2HT3 - chains A and B of the 6 polymer chains in the assembly; structure by X-ray diffraction, 3.30 A resolution.

Chain A (and B):
Molecule: H(+)/Cl(-) exchange transporter clcA
Source organism: Escherichia coli
Notes: chain B of this document is another copy of the same molecule, construct and numbering; everything in this record applies to it too
Reference sequence: P37019 (CLCA_ECOLI); numbering as in UniProt (aligned over 1-473)
Sequence (473 residues; row label = number of the first residue in the row):
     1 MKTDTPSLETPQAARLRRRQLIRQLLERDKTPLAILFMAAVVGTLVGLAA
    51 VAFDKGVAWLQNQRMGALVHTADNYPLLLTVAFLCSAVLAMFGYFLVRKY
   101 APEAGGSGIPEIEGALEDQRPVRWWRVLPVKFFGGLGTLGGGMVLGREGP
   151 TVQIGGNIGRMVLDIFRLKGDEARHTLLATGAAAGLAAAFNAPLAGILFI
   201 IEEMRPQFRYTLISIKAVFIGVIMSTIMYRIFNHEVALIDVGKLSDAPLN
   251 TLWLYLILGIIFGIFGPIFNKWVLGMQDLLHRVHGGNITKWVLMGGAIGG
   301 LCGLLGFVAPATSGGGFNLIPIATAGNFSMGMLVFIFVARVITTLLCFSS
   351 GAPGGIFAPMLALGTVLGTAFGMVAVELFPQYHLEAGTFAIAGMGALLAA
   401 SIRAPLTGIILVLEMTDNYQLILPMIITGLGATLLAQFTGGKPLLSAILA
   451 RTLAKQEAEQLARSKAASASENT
Disordered / not traced: 1-16, 461-473 (chain B: 1-17, 459-473)
Differences from the reference sequence: engineered mutation L445 (Tyr in P37019)
Swiss-Prot annotation at these positions:
  - motif: G106 to P110 (Selectivity filter part_1), G146 to P150 (Selectivity filter part_2), G355 to P359 (Selectivity filter part_3)
  - binding site (chloride): S107, I356, F357
  - site: E148 (Mediates proton transfer from the outer aqueous phase to the interior of the protein), E203 (Mediates proton transfer from the protein to the inner aqueous phase)

Interface between chain A and chain B:
Residue-residue contacts (109; chain A residue first):
  R17(A) - Q119(B)
  R18(A) - Q119(B)  hydrogen bond
  R18(A) - L453(B)
  R18(A) - Q456(B)  hydrogen bond
  R18(A) - E457(B)
  R19(A) - E457(B)  salt bridge
  L21(A) - E117(B)
  L21(A) - Q119(B)
  L21(A) - F208(B)  hydrophobic
  L21(A) - L453(B)  hydrophobic
  I22(A) - A450(B)
  I22(A) - L453(B)  hydrophobic
  I22(A) - A454(B)  hydrophobic
  Q24(A) - F208(B)
  L25(A) - F208(B)  hydrophobic
  L25(A) - S446(B)
  L26(A) - K442(B)  hydrogen bond (backbone-side chain)
  L26(A) - A450(B)  hydrophobic
  R28(A) - E203(B)  salt bridge
  R28(A) - Q207(B)
  R28(A) - F208(B)
  R28(A) - P443(B)
  R28(A) - S446(B)  hydrogen bond
  D29(A) - R403(B)  salt bridge
  D29(A) - T433(B)
  D29(A) - Q437(B)
  K30(A) - Q437(B)
  T31(A) - Q437(B)
  L33(A) - F438(B)  hydrophobic
  L36(A) - L434(B)  hydrophobic
  L36(A) - F438(B)  hydrophobic
  E117(A) - L21(B)
  Q119(A) - R18(B)
  L194(A) - I410(B)  hydrophobic
  L194(A) - L413(B)  hydrophobic
  L194(A) - I422(B)  hydrophobic
  L194(A) - I426(B)  hydrophobic
  I197(A) - L406(B)  hydrophobic
  I201(A) - I201(B)  hydrophobic
  E202(A) - R28(B)  hydrogen bond (backbone-side chain)
  E203(A) - R28(B)  salt bridge
  R205(A) - R205(B)
  Q207(A) - R28(B)  hydrogen bond
  F208(A) - L21(B)  hydrophobic
  F208(A) - Q24(B)
  F208(A) - L25(B)
  F208(A) - R28(B)
  F208(A) - Y210(B)
  R209(A) - Y210(B)
  Y210(A) - Q207(B)  hydrogen bond (side chain-backbone)
  Y210(A) - F208(B)
  Y210(A) - R209(B)
  Y210(A) - Y210(B)
  K216(A) - L430(B)
  K216(A) - T433(B)  hydrogen bond (side chain-backbone)
  K216(A) - L434(B)
  K216(A) - Q437(B)
  F219(A) - I426(B)  hydrophobic
  F219(A) - L430(B)  hydrophobic
  I220(A) - L430(B)  hydrophobic
  I220(A) - L434(B)  hydrophobic
  I223(A) - I426(B)  hydrophobic
  I223(A) - I427(B)  hydrophobic
  T226(A) - L423(B)
  I227(A) - L252(B)  hydrophobic
  I227(A) - L423(B)  hydrophobic
  R230(A) - L249(B)
  I231(A) - L249(B)  hydrophobic
  L249(A) - R230(B)
  L249(A) - I231(B)  hydrophobic
  R403(A) - D29(B)  salt bridge
  R403(A) - K216(B)
  L406(A) - F219(B)  hydrophobic
  I410(A) - L194(B)  hydrophobic
  E414(A) - Y419(B)  hydrogen bond
  D417(A) - Y419(B)
  Y419(A) - E414(B)  hydrogen bond
  Y419(A) - D417(B)
  I422(A) - P193(B)  hydrophobic
  I422(A) - L194(B)  hydrophobic
  I422(A) - E414(B)
  L423(A) - T226(B)
  L423(A) - R230(B)
  I426(A) - I223(B)  hydrophobic
  I427(A) - I223(B)  hydrophobic
  L430(A) - F219(B)  hydrophobic
  L430(A) - I220(B)
  T433(A) - D29(B)
  T433(A) - K216(B)
  L434(A) - L36(B)  hydrophobic
  Q437(A) - D29(B)
  Q437(A) - K30(B)
  Q437(A) - T31(B)
  Q437(A) - K216(B)
  F438(A) - L33(B)  hydrophobic
  K442(A) - L26(B)  hydrogen bond (side chain-backbone)
  P443(A) - R28(B)
  S446(A) - L25(B)
  S446(A) - R28(B)  hydrogen bond
  L449(A) - L25(B)  hydrophobic
  A450(A) - I22(B)
  A450(A) - L25(B)
  A450(A) - L26(B)  hydrophobic
  L453(A) - R18(B)
  L453(A) - I22(B)  hydrophobic
  A454(A) - I22(B)
  Q456(A) - R18(B)  hydrogen bond
  E457(A) - R18(B)  salt bridge
  E457(A) - R19(B)  salt bridge
Also at the interface, not in a pair above, chain A (65 interface residues in all): N191, P193, L198, H234, I409, L413
Also at the interface, not in a pair above, chain B (65 interface residues in all): N191, L198, E202, I227, H234, I409, G441, L449

In short:
The chain A/chain B interface involves 65 residues from each chain, with 13 hydrogen bonds and 7 salt bridges.
Among the polar pairs are R19(A)-E457(B), R28(A)-E203(B) and D29(A)-R403(B). From UniProt: 3 chloride-binding
residues on chain A.
Both chains are H(+)/Cl(-) exchange transporter clcA (Escherichia coli). Entry 2HT3 (Structure of the
Escherichia coli ClC chloride channel Y445L mutant and Fab complex) was determined by X-ray diffraction (same
publication as 2HLF, 2HT2, 2HT4, 2HTK and 2HTL).
